PDB entry 7CUN | electron microscopy, 3.50 A resolution | chains B and F of the 12 polymer chains in the assembly

== Chain B ==
Protein: Integrator complex subunit 2
Source organism: Homo sapiens
Reference sequence: Q9H0H0 (INT2_HUMAN); residue numbers follow UniProt; this construct covers 1-1204
Amino-acid sequence (1204 residues; each row starts with the number of its first residue):
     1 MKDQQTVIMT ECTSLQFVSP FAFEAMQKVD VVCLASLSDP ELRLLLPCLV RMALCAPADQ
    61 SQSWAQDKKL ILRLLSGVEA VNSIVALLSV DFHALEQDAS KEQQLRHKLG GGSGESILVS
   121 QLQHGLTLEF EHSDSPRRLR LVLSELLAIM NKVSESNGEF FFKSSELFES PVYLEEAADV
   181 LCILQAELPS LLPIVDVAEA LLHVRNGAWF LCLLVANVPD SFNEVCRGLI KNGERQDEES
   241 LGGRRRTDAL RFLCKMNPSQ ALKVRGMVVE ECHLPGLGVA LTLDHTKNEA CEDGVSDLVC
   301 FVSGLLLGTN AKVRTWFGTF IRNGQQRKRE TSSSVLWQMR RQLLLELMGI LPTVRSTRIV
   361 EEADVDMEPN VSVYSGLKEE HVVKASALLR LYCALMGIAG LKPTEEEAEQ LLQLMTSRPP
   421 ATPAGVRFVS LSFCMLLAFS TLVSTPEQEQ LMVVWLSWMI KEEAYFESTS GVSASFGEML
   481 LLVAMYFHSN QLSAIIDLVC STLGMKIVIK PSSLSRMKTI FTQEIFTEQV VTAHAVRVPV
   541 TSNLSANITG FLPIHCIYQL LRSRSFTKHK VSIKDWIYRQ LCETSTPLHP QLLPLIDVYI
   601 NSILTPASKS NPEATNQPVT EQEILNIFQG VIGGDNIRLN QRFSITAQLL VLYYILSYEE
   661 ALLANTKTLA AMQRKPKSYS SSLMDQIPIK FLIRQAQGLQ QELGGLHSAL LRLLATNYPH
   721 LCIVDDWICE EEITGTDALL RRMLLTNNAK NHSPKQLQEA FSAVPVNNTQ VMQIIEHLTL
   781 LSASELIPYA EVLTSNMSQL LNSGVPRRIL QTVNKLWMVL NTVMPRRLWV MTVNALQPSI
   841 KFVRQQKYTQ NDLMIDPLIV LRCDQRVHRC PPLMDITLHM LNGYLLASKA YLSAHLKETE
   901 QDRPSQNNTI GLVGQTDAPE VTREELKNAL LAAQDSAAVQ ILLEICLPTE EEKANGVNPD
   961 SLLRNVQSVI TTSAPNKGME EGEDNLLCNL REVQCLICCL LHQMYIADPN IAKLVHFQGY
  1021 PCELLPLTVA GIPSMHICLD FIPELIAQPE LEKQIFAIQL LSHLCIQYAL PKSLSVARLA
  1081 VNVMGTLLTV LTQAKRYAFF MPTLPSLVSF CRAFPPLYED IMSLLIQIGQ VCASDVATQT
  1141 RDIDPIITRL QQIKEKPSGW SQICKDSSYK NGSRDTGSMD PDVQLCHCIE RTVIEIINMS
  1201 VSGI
Unresolved in the structure: 1-31, 128-151, 625-641, 902-921, 952-983, 1157-1176, 1203-1204

== Chain F ==
Protein: Integrator complex subunit 6
Source organism: Homo sapiens
Reference sequence: Q9UL03 (INT6_HUMAN); residues 1-887 here = UniProt positions 1-887
Amino-acid sequence (887 residues; numbered 1 to 887; the number before each row is that of its first residue):
     1 MPILLFLIDT SASMNQRSHL GTTYLDTAKG AVETFMKLRA RDPASRGDRY MLVTFEEPPY
    61 AIKAGWKENH ATFMNELKNL QAEGLTTLGQ SLRTAFDLLN LNRLVTGIDN YGQGRNPFFL
   121 EPAIIITITD GSKLTTTSGV QDELHLPLNS PLPGSELTKE PFRWDQRLFA LVLRLPGTMS
   181 VESEQLTGVP LDDSAITPMC EVTGGRSYSV CSPRMLNQCL ESLVQKVQSG VVINFEKAGP
   241 DPSPVEDGQP DISRPFGSQP WHSCHKLIYV RPNPKTGVPI GHWPVPESFW PDQNSPTLPP
   301 RTSHPVVKFS CTDCEPMVID KLPFDKYELE PSPLTQFILE RKSPQTCWQV YVSNSAKYSE
   361 LGHPFGYLKA STALNCVNLF VMPYNYPVLL PLLDDLFKVH KAKPTLKWRQ SFESYLKTMP
   421 PYYLGPLKKA VRMMGAPNLI ADSMEYGLSY SVISYLKKLS QQAKIESDRV IGSVGKKVVQ
   481 ETGIKVRSRS HGLSMAYRKD FQQLLQGISE DVPHRLLDLN MKEYTGFQVA LLNKDLKPQT
   541 FRNAYDIPRR NLLDHLTRMR SNLLKSTRRF LKGQDEDQVH SVPIAQMGNY QEYLKQVPSP
   601 LRELDPDQPR RLHTFGNPFK LDKKGMMIDE ADEFVAGPQN KHKRPGEPNM QGIPKRRRCM
   661 SPLLRGRQQN PVVNNHIGGK GPPAPTTQAQ PDLIKPLPLH KISETTNDSI IHDVVENHVA
   721 DQLSSDITPN AMDTEFSASS PASLLERPTN HMEALGHDHL GTNDLTVGGF LENHEEPRDK
   781 EQCAEENIPA SSLNKGKKLM HCRSHEEVNT ELKAQIMKEI RKPGRKYERI FTLLKHVQGS
   841 LQTRLIFLQN VIKEASRFKK RMLIEQLENF LDEIHRRANQ INHINSN
Unresolved in the structure: 1-2, 252-256, 272-277, 392-407, 487-522, 600-887
Curated features (UniProtKB/Swiss-Prot):
  - motif: M626 to E633 (Inhibitory loop)
  - modified residue: S804 (Phosphoserine)

== Interface between chain B and chain F ==
Pairs across the interface (40; chain B residue first):
  I855(B) - R560(F)
  I855(B) - L564(F)  hydrophobic
  D856(B) - R560(F)
  L892(B) - L564(F)  hydrophobic
  E925(B) - R542(F)  salt bridge
  L926(B) - F541(F)
  K927(B) - L563(F)
  A929(B) - F541(F)
  A929(B) - R542(F)
  L930(B) - L556(F)  hydrophobic
  L930(B) - M559(F)  hydrophobic
  L930(B) - R560(F)
  L930(B) - L563(F)  hydrophobic
  A933(B) - L556(F)  hydrophobic
  A933(B) - M559(F)  hydrophobic
  Q934(B) - L556(F)
  Q934(B) - R560(F)  hydrogen bond
  A937(B) - L556(F)  hydrophobic
  Q940(B) - R549(F)  hydrogen bond
  E944(B) - R549(F)  salt bridge
  N1010(B) - Y545(F)  hydrogen bond
  K1013(B) - Y545(F)
  L1014(B) - A544(F)  hydrophobic
  L1014(B) - Y545(F)  hydrophobic
  Q1018(B) - R549(F)
  Q1018(B) - L552(F)
  G1019(B) - R549(F)  hydrogen bond (backbone-side chain)
  P1021(B) - R549(F)
  P1043(B) - F527(F)
  I1046(B) - F527(F)  hydrophobic
  A1047(B) - F527(F)  hydrophobic
  A1047(B) - Q528(F)
  A1047(B) - A530(F)
  P1049(B) - L531(F)
  P1049(B) - L532(F)
  L1079(B) - E523(F)
  N1082(B) - I484(F)
  N1082(B) - K485(F)
  T1086(B) - G483(F)
  T1086(B) - I484(F)
Interface residues without a listed pair, chain B (35 interface residues in all): L858, H895, L896, A932, I941, F1017, Y1020, Q1048, V1083
Interface residues without a listed pair, chain F (24 interface residues in all): T482, V529, I547, L553

== Summary ==
Chain B and chain F form an interface of 35 and 24 residues respectively, with 4 hydrogen bonds and 2 salt
bridges. Polar pairs include E925(B)-R542(F), E944(B)-R549(F) and Q934(B)-R560(F).
Chain B is Integrator complex subunit 2 and chain F is Integrator complex subunit 6, both from Homo sapiens;
the structure, The structure of human Integrator-PP2A complex, was determined by electron microscopy.
